Entry 8G74 (electron microscopy, 2.50 A resolution); this record covers chains E and A of the 5 polymer chains in the assembly.

[Chain E]
Molecule: Nanosota-3
Organism: Vicugna pacos
Amino-acid sequence (136 residues; each row starts with the number of its first residue):
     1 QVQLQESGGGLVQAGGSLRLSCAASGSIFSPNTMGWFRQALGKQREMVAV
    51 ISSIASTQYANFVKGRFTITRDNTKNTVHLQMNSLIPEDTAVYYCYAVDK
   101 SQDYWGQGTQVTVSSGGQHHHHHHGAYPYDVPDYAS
Not modelled in the structure: 116-136
Disulfides: C22-C95

[Chain A]
Molecule: Spike glycoprotein
Organism: Severe acute respiratory syndrome coronavirus 2
UniProt: P0DTC2 (SPIKE_SARS2); residue numbers follow UniProt; this construct covers 14-1211
Amino-acid sequence (1234 residues; row label = number of the first residue in the row):
    14 QCVNLTTRTQLPPAYTNSFTRGVYYPDKVFRSSVLHSTQDLFLPFFSNVT
    64 WFHAIHVSGTNGTKRFDNPVLPFNDGVYFASTEKSNIIRGWIFGTTLDSK
   114 TQSLLIVNNATNVVIKVCEFQFCNDPFLGVYYHKNNKSWMESEFRVYSSA
   164 NNCTFEYVSQPFLMDLEGKQGNFKNLREFVFKNIDGYFKIYSKHTPINLV
   214 RDLPQGFSALEPLVDLPIGINITRFQTLLALHRSYLTPGDSSSGWTAGAA
   264 AYYVGYLQPRTFLLKYNENGTITDAVDCALDPLSETKCTLKSFTVEKGIY
   314 QTSNFRVQPTESIVRFPNITNLCPFGEVFNATRFASVYAWNRKRISNCVA
   364 DYSVLYNSASFSTFKCYGVSPTKLNDLCFTNVYADSFVIRGDEVRQIAPG
   414 QTGKIADYNYKLPDDFTGCVIAWNSNNLDSKVGGNYNYLYRLFRKSNLKP
   464 FERDISTEIYQAGSTPCNGVEGFNCYFPLQSYGFQPTNGVGYQPYRVVVL
   514 SFELLHAPATVCGPKKSTNLVKNKCVNFNFNGLTGTGVLTESNKKFLPFQ
   564 QFGRDIADTTDAVRDPQTLEILDITPCSFGGVSVITPGTNTSNQVAVLYQ
   614 GVNCTEVPVAIHADQLTPTWRVYSTGSNVFQTRAGCLIGAEHVNNSYECD
   664 IPIGAGICASYQTQTNSPAGARSVASQSIIAYTMSLGAENSVAYSNNSIA
   714 IPTNFTISVTTEILPVSMTKTSVDCTMYICGDSTECSNLLLQYGSFCTQL
   764 NRALTGIAVEQDKNTQEVFAQVKQIYKTPPIKDFGGFNFSQILPDPSKPS
   814 KRSPIEDLLFNKVTLADAGFIKQYGDCLGDIAARDLICAQKFNGLTVLPP
   864 LLTDEMIAQYTSALLAGTITSGWTFGAGPALQIPFPMQMAYRFNGIGVTQ
   914 NVLYENQKLIANQFNSAIGKIQDSLSSTPSALGKLQDVVNQNAQALNTLV
   964 KQLSSNFGAISSVLNDILSRLDPPEAEVQIDRLITGRLQSLQTYVTQQLI
  1014 RAAEIRASANLAATKMSECVLGQSKRVDFCGKGYHLMSFPQSAPHGVVFL
  1064 HVTYVPAQEKNFTTAPAICHDGKAHFPREGVFVSNGTHWFVTQRNFYEPQ
  1114 IITTDNTFVSGNCDVVIGIVNNTVYDPLQPELDSFKEELDKYFKNHTSPD
  1164 VDLGDISGINASVVNIQKEIDRLNEVAKNLNESLIDLQELGKYEQYIKGS
  1214 GYIPEAPRDGQAYVRKDGEWVLLSTFLGHHHHHH
Not modelled in the structure: 181-183, 621-640, 677-689, 828-854, 1148-1247
Differences from the reference sequence: conflict G614 (Asp in P0DTC2), A682 (Arg in P0DTC2), G683 (Arg in P0DTC2), P817 (Phe in P0DTC2), P892 (Ala in P0DTC2), P899 (Ala in P0DTC2), P942 (Ala in P0DTC2), P986 (Lys in P0DTC2), P987 (Val in P0DTC2); expression tag (1212-1247)
UniProt features mapped onto this chain:
  - region: N280 to C301 (Putative superantigen), R403 to D405 (Integrin-binding motif), N448 to F456 (Immunodominant HLA epitope recognized by the CD8+), P681, A684 (Putative superantigen), S816 to Y837 (Fusion peptide 1), K835 to F855 (Fusion peptide 2), D1163 to E1202 (Heptad repeat 2)
  - site (Cleavage): R685, S686, R815, S816
  - glycosylation: N17 (N-linked (GlcNAc...) (complex) asparagine), N61 (N-linked (GlcNAc...) (hybrid) asparagine), N74 (N-linked (GlcNAc...) (complex) asparagine), N122 (N-linked (GlcNAc...) (hybrid) asparagine), N149 (N-linked (GlcNAc...) (complex) asparagine), N165 (N-linked (GlcNAc...) (complex) asparagine), N234 (N-linked (GlcNAc...) (high mannose) asparagine), N282 (N-linked (GlcNAc...) (complex) asparagine), T323 (O-linked (GalNAc) threonine), S325 (O-linked (HexNAc...) serine), N331 (N-linked (GlcNAc...) (complex) asparagine), N343 (N-linked (GlcNAc...) (complex) asparagine), N603 (N-linked (GlcNAc...) (hybrid) asparagine), N616 (N-linked (GlcNAc...) (complex) asparagine), N657 (N-linked (GlcNAc...) (complex) asparagine), T676 (O-linked (GlcNAc...) threonine), T678 (O-linked (GlcNAc...) threonine), N709 (N-linked (GlcNAc...) (high mannose) asparagine), N717 (N-linked (GlcNAc...) (hybrid) asparagine), N801 (N-linked (GlcNAc...) (hybrid) asparagine) and 6 more in UniProt
  - natural variant: L18 (L18F: In strain: Beta/B.1.351, Gamma/P.1 and 1 more), T19 (T19I: In strain: Omicron/BQ.1.1, Omicron/XBB.1.5 and 1 more; T19R: In strain: Delta/B.1.617.2, Omicron/BA.2 and 4 more), T20 (T20N: In strain: Gamma/P.1), L24 to A27 (sequence variant, change not given here; In strain: Omicron/BA.2, Omicron/BA.2.12.1 and 6 more), P26 (P26S: In strain: Gamma/P.1), Q52 (Q52H: In strain: Omicron/EG.5.1), A67 (A67V: In strain: Eta/B.1.525, Omicron/BA.1), H69 to V70 (deletion: In strain: Alpha/B.1.1.7, Eta/B.1.525 and 5 more), G75 (G75V: In strain: Lambda/C.37), T76 (T76I: In strain: Lambda/C.37), D80 (D80A: In strain: Beta/B.1.351), V83 (V83A: In strain: Omicron/XBB.1.5, Omicron/EG.5.1), 80 further natural variant entries in UniProt
  - mutagenesis: H69 to V70 (Increased incorporation of cleaved spike into virions), N121 (N121Q: Partial loss of biliverdin affinity), R190 (R190K: Partial loss of biliverdin affinity), N234 (N234Q: Increased resistance to neutralizing antibodies), N331 (N331Q: Reduced viral infectivity), N343 (N343Q: Reduced viral infectivity), L452 (L452R: Increased resistance to neutralizing antibodies. Decreases HLA binding to NF9 epitope. Increased binding affinity to human ACE2), Y453 (Y453F: Decreased HLA binding to NF9 epitope. Increased binding affinity to human ACE2), A475 (A475V: Increased resistance to neutralizing antibodies), V483 (V483A: Increased resistance to neutralizing antibodies), E484 (E484D: Increased replication in human TMEM106B overexpressing cells), F490 (F490L: Increased resistance to neutralizing antibodies and human covalescent sera neutralization), 11 further mutagenesis entries in UniProt
Disulfides: C15-C136, C131-C166, C291-C301, C379-C432, C480-C488, C538-C590, C617-C649, C662-C671, C738-C760, C743-C749, C1032-C1043, C1082-C1126
Covalent attachments: N-acetylglucosamine (NAG) linked to N282, N331, N343, N616, N657, N709, N717, N801, N1074, N1098, N1134

[Interface between chain E and chain A]
Residue-residue contacts (30):
  Q44(E) - Y449(A)
  Q44(E) - S494(A)
  R45(E) - Y449(A)
  R45(E) - N450(A)  hydrogen bond
  M47(E) - F490(A)  hydrophobic
  M47(E) - L492(A)
  V50(E) - T470(A)
  Q58(E) - T470(A)
  Q58(E) - E471(A)
  Q58(E) - G482(A)
  Y59(E) - G482(A)
  Y59(E) - V483(A)
  N61(E) - V483(A)
  N61(E) - E484(A)  hydrogen bond (side chain-backbone)
  N61(E) - G485(A)
  Y96(E) - Y351(A)
  Y96(E) - N450(A)
  Y96(E) - L452(A)
  V98(E) - I468(A)  hydrophobic
  K100(E) - R466(A)  hydrogen bond (backbone-side chain)
  K100(E) - I468(A)
  S101(E) - A352(A)
  S101(E) - R466(A)
  Q102(E) - R346(A)  hydrogen bond (side chain-backbone)
  Q102(E) - F347(A)  hydrogen bond (side chain-backbone)
  Q102(E) - A348(A)
  Q102(E) - N354(A)
  D103(E) - S349(A)  hydrogen bond
  Y104(E) - R346(A)
  W105(E) - N450(A)  hydrogen bond (side chain-backbone)
Also at the interface, not in a pair above, chain E (18 interface residues in all): Q1, T33, A60
Also at the interface, not in a pair above, chain A (22 interface residues in all): I472

[Overview]
Chain E and chain A form an interface of 18 and 22 residues respectively; the contacts include 7 hydrogen
bonds. Polar pairs include R45(E)-N450(A), N61(E)-E484(A) and K100(E)-R466(A). N-acetylglucosamine is
covalently linked to N282(A), N331(A), N343(A), N616(A), N657(A) and N709(A) and 5 more.
Here chain E is Nanosota-3 (Vicugna pacos) and chain A is Spike glycoprotein (Severe acute respiratory
syndrome coronavirus 2). Entry 8G74 (SARS-CoV-2 spike/Nb3 complex with 1 RBD up and 2 Nb3) was determined by
electron microscopy, deposited together with 8G72, 8G73 and 8G75.
